PDB entry 1P2J | X-ray diffraction, 1.35 A resolution | chains A and I

# Chain A
Molecule: Trypsinogen, cationic
From: Bos taurus
Notes: EC 3.4.21.4
UniProtKB: P00760 (TRY1_BOVIN); the construct lacks a stretch of the UniProt sequence and is renumbered around it, so the offset changes along the chain: 16-34 = UniProt 21-39; 37-67 = UniProt 40-70; 69-125 = UniProt 71-127; 127-130 = UniProt 128-131; 6 more segments
Sequence (223 residues; row label = number of the first residue in the row; note: 10 numbers in that range are skipped by the numbering (no residue carries them; nothing is unmodelled there)):
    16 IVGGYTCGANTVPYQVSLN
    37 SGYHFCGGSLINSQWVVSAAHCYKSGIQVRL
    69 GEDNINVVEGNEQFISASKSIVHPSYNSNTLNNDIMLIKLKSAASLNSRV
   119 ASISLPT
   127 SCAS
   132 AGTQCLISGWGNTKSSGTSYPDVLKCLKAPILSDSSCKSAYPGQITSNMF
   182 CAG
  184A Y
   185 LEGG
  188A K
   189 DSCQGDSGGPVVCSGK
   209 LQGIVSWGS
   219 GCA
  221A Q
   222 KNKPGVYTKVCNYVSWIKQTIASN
Not modelled in the structure: 115-117
Disulfide bonds: Cys22-Cys157, Cys42-Cys58, Cys128-Cys232, Cys136-Cys201, Cys168-Cys182, Cys191-Cys220
Metal / ion sites: Ca2+: Glu70, Asn72, Val75, Glu80

# Chain I
Molecule: Pancreatic trypsin inhibitor
From: Bos taurus
UniProtKB: P00974 (BPT1_BOVIN); residues 1-58 here correspond to UniProt positions 36-93 (UniProt number = residue number + 35)
Sequence (58 residues; numbered 1 to 58; the number before each row is that of its first residue):
     1 RPDFCLEPPYTGPCLARIIRYFYNAKAGLCQTFVYGGCRAKRNNFKSAED
    51 CLRTCGGA
Not modelled in the structure: 1-2
Disulfide bonds: Cys5-Cys55, Cys14-Cys38, Cys30-Cys51
Differences from the reference sequence: engineered mutation Leu15 (Lys50 in P00974), Leu52 (Met87 in P00974)

# How chain A and chain I interact
Residue-residue contacts - 39 pairs, chain A then chain I:
  Tyr39(A) with Arg17(I); Ile18(I); Ile19(I), hydrogen bond (side chain-backbone)
  His40(A) with Arg17(I), hydrogen bond (backbone-side chain)
  Phe41(A) with Ala16(I); Arg17(I), hydrogen bond (backbone-backbone); Ile18(I), hydrophobic
  Cys42(A) with Ala16(I), hydrophobic
  His57(A) with Cys14(I); Leu15(I); Ala16(I); Gly36(I); Gly37(I)
  Lys60(A) with Ile18(I)
  Ser96(A) with Arg39(I)
  Asn97(A) with Arg39(I), hydrogen bond (backbone-side chain)
  Leu99(A) with Cys14(I), hydrophobic; Cys38(I), hydrophobic
  Tyr151(A) with Arg17(I); Val34(I)
  Cys191(A) with Leu15(I)
  Gln192(A) with Thr11(I); Gly12(I); Cys14(I), hydrogen bond (side chain-backbone); Leu15(I); Ala16(I)
  Gly193(A) with Leu15(I), hydrogen bond (backbone-backbone); Ala16(I); Arg17(I)
  Asp194(A) with Leu15(I), hydrogen bond (backbone-backbone)
  Ser195(A) with Leu15(I), hydrogen bond (side chain-backbone); Ala16(I), hydrogen bond (side chain-backbone)
  Val213(A) with Leu15(I), hydrophobic
  Ser214(A) with Cys14(I); Leu15(I), hydrogen bond (backbone-backbone)
  Trp215(A) with Pro13(I); Cys14(I), hydrophobic; Leu15(I), hydrophobic
  Gly216(A) with Pro13(I), hydrogen bond (backbone-backbone)
Interface residues without a listed pair, chain A (23 interface residues in all): Tyr94, Ser190, Gly219, Cys220

# In short
Chain A and chain I form an interface of 23 and 14 residues respectively; the contacts include 11 hydrogen
bonds. Polar contacts include Tyr39(A)-Ile19(I), His40(A)-Arg17(I) and Asn97(A)-Arg39(I). Glu70(A), Asn72(A),
Val75(A) and Glu80(A) form the Ca2+ site.
Here chain A is Trypsinogen, cationic and chain I is Pancreatic trypsin inhibitor, both from Bos taurus. Entry
1P2J (Structural consequences of accommodation of four non-cognate amino-acid residues in the S1 pocket of
bovine trypsin ...) was determined by X-ray diffraction, deposited together with 1P2I, 1P2K, 1P2M, 1P2N, 1P2O
and 1P2Q.
